Entry 4LCN (X-ray diffraction, 1.80 A resolution); this record covers chains A and B.

[Chain A (and B)]
Molecule: Cytidine and deoxycytidylate deaminase zinc-binding region
From: Nitrosomonas europaea
Notes: EC 3.5.-.-; chain B of this document is another copy of the same molecule, construct and numbering; everything in this record applies to it too
Reference sequence: Q82Y41 (Q82Y41_NITEU); residues 1-193 here = UniProt positions 1-193
Sequence (197 residues; row label = number of the first residue in the row; numbers below 1 keep their minus sign (Gly-1 is residue -1)):
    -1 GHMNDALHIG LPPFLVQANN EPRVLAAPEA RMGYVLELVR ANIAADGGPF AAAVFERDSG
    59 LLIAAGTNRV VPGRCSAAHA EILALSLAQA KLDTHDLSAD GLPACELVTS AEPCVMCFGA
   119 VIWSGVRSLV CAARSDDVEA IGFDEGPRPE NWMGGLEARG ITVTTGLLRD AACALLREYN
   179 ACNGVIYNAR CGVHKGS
Disordered / not traced: -1 to 0, 190-195 (chain B: -1 to 0, 181-195)
Disulfide bonds: Cys180-Cys189
Differences from the reference sequence: expression tag (-1 to 0, 194-195)
Bound ions: Zn2+: His77, Cys112, Cys115
Ligand contacts: 2'-deoxy-guanosine (GNG): Phe48, Asn66, His77, Ala78, Glu79, Thr107, Ala109, Glu110, Pro111, Cys112, Phe141, Asp142, Glu143
What the authors report for this chain:
  - conformationally variable residues (loop rearrangement): Ser133 to Asp142
  - binding site for 2'-deoxy-guanosine: Glu79
  - catalytic residues: Glu79, Glu143 (citing earlier work)

[How chain A and chain B interact]
Contacting residue pairs - 88 pairs, chain A then chain B:
  Met1(A) - Leu85(B)
  Asn2(A) - Asn17(B)
  Asn2(A) - Asn18(B)  hydrogen bond
  Asp3(A) - Leu9(B)
  Asp3(A) - Val14(B)
  Asp3(A) - Asn18(B)
  Ala4(A) - His6(B)
  Ala4(A) - Ile7(B)
  Ala4(A) - Leu9(B)  hydrophobic
  Ala4(A) - Leu85(B)
  Leu5(A) - Leu5(B)
  Leu5(A) - His6(B)
  Leu5(A) - Ile7(B)  hydrogen bond (backbone-backbone)
  Leu5(A) - Leu81(B)  hydrophobic
  Leu5(A) - Ser84(B)
  His6(A) - Met1(B)
  His6(A) - Ala4(B)
  His6(A) - Leu5(B)
  His6(A) - His6(B)
  Ile7(A) - Ala4(B)
  Ile7(A) - Leu5(B)  hydrogen bond (backbone-backbone)
  Gly8(A) - Asp3(B)
  Gly8(A) - Ala4(B)
  Leu9(A) - Asn2(B)
  Leu9(A) - Asp3(B)  hydrogen bond (backbone-backbone)
  Leu9(A) - Ala4(B)  hydrophobic
  Val14(A) - Asn2(B)
  Val14(A) - Asp3(B)
  Asn18(A) - Asn2(B)
  Val68(A) - His93(B)
  Val69(A) - His93(B)
  Arg72(A) - Gln87(B)
  Arg72(A) - Asp91(B)  salt bridge
  Arg72(A) - Thr92(B)
  Arg72(A) - His93(B)
  Cys73(A) - Ser84(B)
  Cys73(A) - Gln87(B)
  Cys73(A) - His93(B)
  Ser74(A) - Gln87(B)  hydrogen bond
  Ser74(A) - His93(B)
  Ser74(A) - Trp121(B)
  Ser74(A) - Ser122(B)
  Ala75(A) - Ser84(B)
  Ser84(A) - Leu5(B)
  Ser84(A) - Cys73(B)
  Leu85(A) - Ala4(B)
  Gln87(A) - Arg72(B)
  Gln87(A) - Cys73(B)
  Gln87(A) - Ser74(B)  hydrogen bond
  Ala88(A) - Arg72(B)
  Asp91(A) - Arg72(B)  salt bridge
  Thr92(A) - Arg72(B)
  His93(A) - Val68(B)
  His93(A) - Val69(B)
  His93(A) - Arg72(B)
  His93(A) - Cys73(B)
  His93(A) - Ser74(B)
  Cys112(A) - Trp121(B)
  Val113(A) - Val113(B)  hydrophobic
  Val113(A) - Phe116(B)  hydrophobic
  Val113(A) - Gly117(B)
  Met114(A) - Met114(B)
  Met114(A) - Gly117(B)
  Met114(A) - Ala118(B)  hydrophobic
  Phe116(A) - Pro145(B)  hydrophobic
  Gly117(A) - Val113(B)
  Gly117(A) - Met114(B)
  Ala118(A) - Met114(B)  hydrophobic
  Ile120(A) - Pro145(B)
  Trp121(A) - Ser74(B)
  Trp121(A) - His77(B)
  Trp121(A) - Cys112(B)  hydrogen bond
  Trp121(A) - Met114(B)
  Trp121(A) - Asp142(B)
  Trp121(A) - Glu143(B)
  Trp121(A) - Gly144(B)
  Ser122(A) - Ser74(B)
  Asp142(A) - Trp121(B)
  Glu143(A) - Trp121(B)
  Gly144(A) - Trp121(B)
  Pro145(A) - Phe116(B)  hydrophobic
  Pro145(A) - Ile120(B)  hydrophobic
  Pro145(A) - Pro147(B)
  Pro145(A) - Arg157(B)
  Pro147(A) - Pro145(B)
  Arg157(A) - Asp142(B)  salt bridge
  Arg157(A) - Gly144(B)
  Arg157(A) - Pro145(B)
Also at the interface, not in a pair above, chain A (43 interface residues in all): His77, Ile80, Leu81, Arg146
Also at the interface, not in a pair above, chain B (44 interface residues in all): Gly8, Ala75, Ile80, Ala88, Arg146

[In short]
43 residues of chain A and 44 residues of chain B are in contact; the contacts include 7 hydrogen bonds and 3
salt bridges. Polar pairs include Arg72(A)-Asp91(B), Arg157(A)-Asp142(B) and Asn2(A)-Asn18(B). Chain A binds
2'-deoxy-guanosine. His77(A), Cys112(A) and Cys115(A) coordinate Zn2+. From the paper: catalytic residues
Glu79(A) and Glu143(A); a binding site for 2'-deoxy-guanosine at Glu79(A).
Both chains are Cytidine and deoxycytidylate deaminase zinc-binding region (Nitrosomonas europaea). Entry 4LCN
(Crytsal structure of NE0047 in complex with 2'-DEOXY-GUANOSINE) was determined by X-ray diffraction together
with 4LC5, 4LCO, 4LCP, 4LD2 and 4LD4 from the same study.
